4DXP - chain A; structure by X-ray diffraction, 1.75 A resolution.

# Chain A
Name: Lea X121 gfp-like proteins
Source organism: Synthetic Construct
Amino-acid sequence (228 residues; row label = number of the first residue in the row; note: 2 numbers in that range are skipped by the numbering (no residue carries them; nothing is unmodelled there)):
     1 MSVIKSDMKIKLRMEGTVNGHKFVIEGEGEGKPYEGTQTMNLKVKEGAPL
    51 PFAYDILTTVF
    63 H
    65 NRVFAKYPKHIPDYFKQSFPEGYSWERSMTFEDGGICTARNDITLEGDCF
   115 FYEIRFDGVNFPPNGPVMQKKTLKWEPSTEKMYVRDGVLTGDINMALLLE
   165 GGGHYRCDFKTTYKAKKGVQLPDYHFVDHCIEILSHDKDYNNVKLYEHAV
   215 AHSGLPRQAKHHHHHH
Unresolved in the structure: 1-2, 221-230
Covalent attachments: covalent link F61-H63; covalent link H63-N65
Modified / non-standard residues: H63 (2-[1-amino-2-(1H-imidazol-5-yl)ethyl]-1-(carboxymethyl)-4-[(4-oxocyclohexa-2,5-dien-1-ylidene)methyl]-1H-imidazol-5-olate; CR8)
Metal / ion sites: Mg2+ site 1 near N19 (its only coordinating residue here); Mg2+ site 2: S92, T94, D172
From the paper describing this entry:
  - contacts within the chain: F68-Y116 (hydrophobic contact), H193-E211 (salt bridge)
  - conformationally variable residues (order/disorder transition): P220 to H225
  - mutagenesis - A69T: increased stability
  - catalytic residues: E211

# Overview
S92, T94 and D172 form the Mg2+ site 2. From the paper: the catalytic residue E211; A69T increases stability.
Chain A is Lea X121 gfp-like proteins (Synthetic Construct); the structure, Crystal Structure of a
reconstructed Kaede-type Red Fluorescent Protein, LEA X121, was determined by X-ray diffraction, deposited
together with 4DXI, 4DXM and 4DXO.
